8J00 - chains A and C of the 8 polymer chains in the assembly; structure by electron microscopy, 3.00 A resolution.

Chain A (and C):
Protein: Potassium voltage-gated channel subfamily KQT member 2
From: Homo sapiens
Notes: chain C of this document is another copy of the same molecule, construct and numbering; everything in this record applies to it too
Reference sequence: O43526 (KCNQ2_HUMAN); residues 64-702 here = UniProt positions 64-702
Sequence (656 residues; each row starts with the number of its first residue):
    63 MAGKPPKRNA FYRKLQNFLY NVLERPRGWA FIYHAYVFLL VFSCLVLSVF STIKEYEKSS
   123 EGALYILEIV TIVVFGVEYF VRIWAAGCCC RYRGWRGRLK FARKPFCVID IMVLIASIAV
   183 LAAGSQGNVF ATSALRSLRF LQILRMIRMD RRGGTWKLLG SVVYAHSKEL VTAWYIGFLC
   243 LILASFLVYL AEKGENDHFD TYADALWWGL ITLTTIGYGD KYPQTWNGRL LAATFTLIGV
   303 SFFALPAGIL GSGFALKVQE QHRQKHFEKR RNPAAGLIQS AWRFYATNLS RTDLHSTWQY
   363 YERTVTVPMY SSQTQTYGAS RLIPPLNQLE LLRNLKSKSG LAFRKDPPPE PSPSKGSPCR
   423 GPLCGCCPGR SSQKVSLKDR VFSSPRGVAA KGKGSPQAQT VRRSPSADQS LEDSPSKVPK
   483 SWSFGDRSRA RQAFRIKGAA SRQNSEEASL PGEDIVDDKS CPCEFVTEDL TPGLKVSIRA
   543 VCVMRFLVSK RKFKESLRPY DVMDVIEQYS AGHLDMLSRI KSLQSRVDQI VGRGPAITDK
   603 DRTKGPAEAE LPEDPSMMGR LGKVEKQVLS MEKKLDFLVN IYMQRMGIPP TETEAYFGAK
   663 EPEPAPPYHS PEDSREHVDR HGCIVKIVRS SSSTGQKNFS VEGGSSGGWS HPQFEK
Not modelled in the structure: 63-69, 185-194, 351-540, 596-718
Sequence notes: initiating methionine (63); expression tag (703-718)
Ligand contacts:
  - cannabidiol (P0T), molecule 1: Val225, Leu232, Ala235, Trp236, Gly239, Phe240, Phe304, Phe305, Pro308, Leu312
  - cannabidiol (P0T), molecule 2: Trp236, Leu243, Leu268, Trp269, Leu272
  - cannabidiol (P0T), molecule 3: Trp288, Leu292, Ala295, Thr296, Leu299, Ile300
  - cannabidiol (P0T), molecule 4: Leu299, Ile300, Ser303, Phe304
Reported in the primary citation:
  - binding site for cannabidiol: Phe104, Leu232, Trp236, Phe240, Leu243, Leu268, Leu272, Thr296, Leu299, Ile300, Phe304, Phe305, Pro308, Leu312
  - conformationally variable residues (side-chain flip): Trp236

How chain A and chain C interact:
Contacting residue pairs - 4 pairs, chain A then chain C:
  Ile115(A) with Trp288(C)
  Trp288(A) with Ile115(C)
  Ser314(A) with Ser314(C)
  Arg595(A) with Arg595(C)
Also at the interface, not in a pair above, chain A (8 interface residues in all): Phe112, Tyr118, Gly279, Leu292
Also at the interface, not in a pair above, chain C (8 interface residues in all): Phe112, Tyr118, Gly279, Leu292

Summary:
The chain A/chain C interface involves 8 residues from each chain. Chain A binds 4 copies of cannabidiol. From
the paper: a binding site for cannabidiol at Phe104(A), Leu232(A) and Trp236(A) among others; conformational
variability at Trp236(A).
Chain A and chain C are both Potassium voltage-gated channel subfamily KQT member 2 (Homo sapiens); the
structure, Human KCNQ2-CaM in complex with CBD, was determined by electron microscopy, deposited together with
8J01, 8J02, 8J03, 8J04, 8J05 and 8W4U.
